Entry 5DPL (X-ray diffraction, 3.20 A resolution); this record covers chains A and B.

# Chain A (and B)
Molecule: protein lysine methyltransferase 2
Source organism: Rickettsia typhi (strain ATCC VR-144 / Wilmington)
Notes: chain B of this document is another copy of the same molecule, construct and numbering; everything in this record applies to it too
UniProt: Q68XQ5 (Q68XQ5_RICTY); numbering as in UniProt (aligned over 1-534)
Sequence (535 residues; each row starts with the number of its first residue; numbering starts at 0):
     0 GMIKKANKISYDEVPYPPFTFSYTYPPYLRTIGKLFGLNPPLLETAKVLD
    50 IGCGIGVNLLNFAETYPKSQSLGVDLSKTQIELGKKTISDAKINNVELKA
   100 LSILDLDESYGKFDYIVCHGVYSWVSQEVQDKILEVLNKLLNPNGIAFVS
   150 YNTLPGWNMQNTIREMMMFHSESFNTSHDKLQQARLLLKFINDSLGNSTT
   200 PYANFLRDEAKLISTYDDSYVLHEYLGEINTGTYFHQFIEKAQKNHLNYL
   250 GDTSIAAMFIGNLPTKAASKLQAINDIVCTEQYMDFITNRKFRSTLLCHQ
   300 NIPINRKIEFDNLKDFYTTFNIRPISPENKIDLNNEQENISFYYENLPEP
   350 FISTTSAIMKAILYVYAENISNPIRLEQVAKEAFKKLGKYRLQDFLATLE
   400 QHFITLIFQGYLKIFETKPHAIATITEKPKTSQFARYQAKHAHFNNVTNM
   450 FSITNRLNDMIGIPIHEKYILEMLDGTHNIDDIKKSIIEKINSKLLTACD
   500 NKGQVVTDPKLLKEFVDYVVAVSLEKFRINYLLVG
Unresolved in the structure: 0-13, 446 (chain B: 0-13, 171-176, 444-446)
Construct notes: expression tag (0)
Ligand contacts: S-adenosylhomocysteine (SAH): Phe18, Phe20, Gly51, Cys52, Asp74, Leu75, Ser76, Gln79, Leu100, Ser101, Ile102, His118, Gly119, Val120, Val128

# Chain A / chain B interface
Contacting residue pairs - 43 pairs, chain A then chain B:
  Pro154(A) - Thr161(B)
  Asn157(A) - Thr161(B)
  Thr161(A) - Pro154(B)
  Thr161(A) - Asn157(B)
  Thr161(A) - Tyr233(B)
  Glu164(A) - Tyr233(B)
  Met165(A) - Tyr282(B)  hydrophobic
  Met165(A) - Phe285(B)  hydrophobic
  Phe168(A) - His235(B)
  Phe168(A) - Cys278(B)  hydrophobic
  His169(A) - Tyr282(B)
  Phe189(A) - Ala266(B)  hydrophobic
  Phe189(A) - Tyr282(B)
  Ile190(A) - Tyr282(B)
  Asp192(A) - Pro263(B)
  Ser193(A) - Leu262(B)
  Ser193(A) - Pro263(B)
  Ser193(A) - Ala266(B)
  Ser193(A) - Tyr282(B)
  Ser193(A) - Ile286(B)
  Leu194(A) - Ile286(B)  hydrophobic
  Gly195(A) - Pro263(B)
  Ser197(A) - Asn261(B)
  Ser197(A) - Pro263(B)
  Tyr201(A) - Phe204(B)  hydrophobic
  Tyr201(A) - Phe285(B)  hydrogen bond (side chain-backbone)
  Tyr201(A) - Ile286(B)
  Tyr201(A) - Asn288(B)  hydrogen bond
  Asn203(A) - Asn203(B)
  Phe204(A) - Tyr201(B)  hydrophobic
  Tyr233(A) - Glu164(B)
  His235(A) - Phe168(B)
  Leu262(A) - Leu194(B)
  Pro263(A) - Leu194(B)
  Ala266(A) - Ser193(B)
  Gln281(A) - Phe168(B)
  Tyr282(A) - Met165(B)
  Tyr282(A) - Phe168(B)  hydrophobic
  Tyr282(A) - His169(B)
  Phe285(A) - Met165(B)  hydrophobic
  Phe285(A) - Tyr201(B)
  Ile286(A) - Tyr201(B)
  Asn288(A) - Tyr201(B)
Interface residues without a listed pair, chain A (31 interface residues in all): Ser172, Leu205, Asp207, Cys278
Interface residues without a listed pair, chain B (30 interface residues in all): Asp192, Gly195, Pro200, Leu205, Lys269, Ile273, Gln281

# In short
31 residues of chain A and 30 residues of chain B are in contact; the contacts include 2 hydrogen bonds. Polar
contacts include Tyr201(A)-Phe285(B) and Tyr201(A)-Asn288(B). Chain A binds S-adenosylhomocysteine.
Both chains are protein lysine methyltransferase 2 (Rickettsia typhi (strain ATCC VR-144 / Wilmington)). Entry
5DPL (The structure of PKMT2 from Rickettsia typhi in complex with AdoHcy) was determined by X-ray diffraction
together with 5DO0, 5DOO and 5DPD from the same study.
